4ELX - chains D and F of the 6 polymer chains in the assembly; structure by X-ray diffraction, 2.19 A resolution.

Chain D (and F):
Name: 1,4-Dihydroxy-2-naphthoyl-CoA synthase
Organism: Escherichia coli
Notes: EC 4.1.3.36; chain F of this document is another copy of the same molecule, construct and numbering; everything in this record applies to it too
UniProt: P0ABU0 (MENB_ECOLI); residues 1-285 here = UniProt positions 1-285
Amino-acid sequence (285 residues; row label = number of the first residue in the row):
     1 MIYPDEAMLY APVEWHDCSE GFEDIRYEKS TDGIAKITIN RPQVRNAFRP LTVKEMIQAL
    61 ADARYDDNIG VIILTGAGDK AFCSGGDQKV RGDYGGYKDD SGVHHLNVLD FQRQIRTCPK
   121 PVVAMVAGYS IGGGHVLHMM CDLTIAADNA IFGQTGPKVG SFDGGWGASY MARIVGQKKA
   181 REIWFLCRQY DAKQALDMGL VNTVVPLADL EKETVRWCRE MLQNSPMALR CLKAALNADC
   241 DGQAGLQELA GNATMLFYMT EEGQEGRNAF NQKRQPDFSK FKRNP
Disordered / not traced: 1-3, 89-105 (chain F: 1-3, 89-102, 270-273)
Curated features (UniProtKB/Swiss-Prot):
  - binding site (substrate): Arg45, Ser84 to Lys89, Tyr97, Tyr129 to Gly133, Thr155, Ser161, Tyr258, Lys273
  - binding site (hydrogencarbonate): Gln154 to Gly156
  - site (Important for catalysis): Tyr97, Tyr258
  - mutagenesis: Lys89 (K89A: Strongly decreases affinity for substrate and DHNA-CoA synthase activity), Arg91 (R91A: Loss of DHNA-CoA synthase activity), Tyr97 (Y97F: Loss of DHNA-CoA synthase activity), Gln154 (Q154A: Reduces the specific DHNA-CoA synthase activity by 15-fold, whereas its affinity for hydrogencarbonate is reduced by 36-fold), Gly156 (G156D: Loss of DHNA-CoA synthase activity), Trp184 (W184F: Reduces the specific DHNA-CoA synthase activity by 530-fold, whereas its affinity for hydrogencarbonate is reduced by 20-fold), Arg267 (R267A: Strongly decreases affinity for substrate and DHNA-CoA synthase activity), Phe270 (F270A: Strongly decreases affinity for substrate and DHNA-CoA synthase activity), Lys273 (K273A: Impairs protein folding)

Interface between chain D and chain F:
Pairs across the interface - 56 pairs, chain D then chain F:
  Arg64(D) - Pro285(F)  hydrogen bond (side chain-backbone)
  Tyr65(D) - Pro285(F)  hydrophobic
  Asp67(D) - Arg283(F)
  Ile69(D) - Arg283(F)
  Gly70(D) - Arg283(F)
  Pro119(D) - Asn284(F)
  Pro119(D) - Pro285(F)
  Gln223(D) - Phe278(F)
  Asn224(D) - Phe278(F)
  Ser225(D) - Phe257(F)
  Ser225(D) - Glu262(F)  hydrogen bond
  Ser225(D) - Phe278(F)
  Pro226(D) - Glu262(F)
  Pro226(D) - Phe278(F)
  Pro226(D) - Arg283(F)
  Met227(D) - Phe257(F)  hydrophobic
  Met227(D) - Glu262(F)  hydrogen bond (backbone-side chain)
  Arg230(D) - Asn284(F)  hydrogen bond (side chain-backbone)
  Arg230(D) - Pro285(F)  hydrogen bond (side chain-backbone)
  Ala238(D) - Leu246(F)  hydrophobic
  Asp239(D) - Gln243(F)  hydrogen bond
  Gln243(D) - Asp239(F)  hydrogen bond
  Leu246(D) - Ala238(F)
  Leu246(D) - Leu246(F)  hydrophobic
  Leu249(D) - Leu249(F)  hydrophobic
  Ala253(D) - Leu256(F)
  Met255(D) - Asn284(F)
  Leu256(D) - Ala253(F)
  Leu256(D) - Leu256(F)  hydrophobic
  Leu256(D) - Phe257(F)  hydrophobic
  Phe257(D) - Ser225(F)
  Phe257(D) - Met227(F)  hydrophobic
  Phe257(D) - Leu256(F)  hydrophobic
  Met259(D) - Thr260(F)
  Thr260(D) - Leu256(F)
  Thr260(D) - Met259(F)
  Glu262(D) - Ser225(F)  hydrogen bond
  Glu262(D) - Pro226(F)
  Glu262(D) - Met227(F)  hydrogen bond (side chain-backbone)
  Phe278(D) - Gln223(F)
  Phe278(D) - Asn224(F)
  Phe278(D) - Ser225(F)
  Phe278(D) - Pro226(F)
  Arg283(D) - Asp67(F)
  Arg283(D) - Ile69(F)
  Arg283(D) - Gly70(F)
  Arg283(D) - Lys120(F)
  Arg283(D) - Leu222(F)  hydrogen bond (side chain-backbone)
  Arg283(D) - Pro226(F)
  Asn284(D) - Pro119(F)
  Asn284(D) - Lys120(F)
  Asn284(D) - Arg230(F)  hydrogen bond (backbone-side chain)
  Pro285(D) - Arg64(F)  hydrogen bond (backbone-side chain)
  Pro285(D) - Tyr65(F)  hydrophobic
  Pro285(D) - Pro119(F)
  Pro285(D) - Arg230(F)  hydrogen bond (backbone-side chain)
Interface residues without a listed pair, chain D (32 interface residues in all): Lys120, Ala228, Ala235, Lys282
Interface residues without a listed pair, chain F (33 interface residues in all): Asp66, Ala228, Met255, Lys282

Overview:
Chain D and chain F form an interface of 32 and 33 residues respectively; the contacts include 13 hydrogen
bonds. Polar pairs include Arg64(D)-Pro285(F), Ser225(D)-Glu262(F) and Met227(D)-Glu262(F). From UniProt: 17
substrate-binding residues, 3 hydrogencarbonate-binding residues and 9 mutagenesis sites on chain D.
Chain D and chain F are both 1,4-Dihydroxy-2-naphthoyl-CoA synthase (Escherichia coli); the structure,
Structure of apo E.coli. 1,4-dihydroxy-2- naphthoyl CoA synthases with Cl, was determined by X-ray diffraction
(same publication as 4EML, 4ELS and 4ELW).
